PDB entry 7T11 | electron microscopy, 2.70 A resolution | chains B and C of the 6 polymer chains in the assembly

[Chain B]
Name: Guanine nucleotide-binding protein G(I)/G(S)/G(T) subunit beta-1
From: Homo sapiens
UniProtKB: P62873 (GBB1_HUMAN); numbering as in UniProt (aligned over 2-340)
Sequence (344 residues; numbered -3 to 340; the number before each row is that of its first residue; numbers below 1 keep their minus sign (Pro-3 is residue -3)):
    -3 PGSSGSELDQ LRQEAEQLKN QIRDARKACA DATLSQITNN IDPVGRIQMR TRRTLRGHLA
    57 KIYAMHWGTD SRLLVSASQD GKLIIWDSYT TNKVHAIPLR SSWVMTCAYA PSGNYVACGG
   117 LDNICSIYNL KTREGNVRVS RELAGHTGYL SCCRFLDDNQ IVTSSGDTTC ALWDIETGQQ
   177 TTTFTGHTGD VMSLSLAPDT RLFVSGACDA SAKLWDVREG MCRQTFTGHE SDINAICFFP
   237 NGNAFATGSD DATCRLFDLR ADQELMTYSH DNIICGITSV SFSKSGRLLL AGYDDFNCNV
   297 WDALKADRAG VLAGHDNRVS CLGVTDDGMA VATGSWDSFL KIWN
Unresolved in the structure: -3 to 2
Sequence notes: expression tag (-3 to 1)
Curated features (UniProtKB/Swiss-Prot):
  - modified residue: Ser2 (N-acetylserine), His266 (Phosphohistidine)
  - natural variant: Leu30 (L30F: In MRD42; uncertain significance), Arg52 (R52G: In MRD42), Gly64 (G64V: In MRD42), Asp76 (D76E: In MRD42; D76G: In MRD42), Gly77 (G77S: In MRD42), Lys78 (K78R: In MRD42), Ile80 (I80N: In MRD42; I80T: In MRD42), His91 (H91R: In MRD42; uncertain significance), Ala92 (A92T: In MRD42), Pro94 (P94S: In MRD42), Leu95 (L95P: In MRD42), Arg96 (R96L: In MRD42), 5 further natural variant entries in UniProt

[Chain C]
Name: Guanine nucleotide-binding protein G(I)/G(S)/G(O) subunit gamma-2
From: Homo sapiens
UniProtKB: P59768 (GBG2_HUMAN); numbering as in UniProt (aligned over 1-71)
Sequence (71 residues; each row starts with the number of its first residue):
     1 MASNNTASIA QARKLVEQLK MEANIDRIKV SKAAADLMAY CEAHAKEDPL LTPVPASENP
    61 FREKKFFCAI L
Unresolved in the structure: 1-6, 64-71
Curated features (UniProtKB/Swiss-Prot):
  - modified residue: Ala2 (N-acetylalanine), Cys68 (Cysteine methyl ester)
  - lipidation: Cys68 (S-geranylgeranyl cysteine)

[Chain B / chain C interface]
Residue-residue contacts (48; chain B residue first):
  Leu7(B) with Ala12(C), hydrophobic
  Leu14(B) with Val16(C); Leu19(C), hydrophobic
  Ile18(B) with Ala23(C), hydrophobic; Arg27(C)
  Ala21(B) with Arg27(C)
  Cys25(B) with Arg27(C); Lys29(C)
  Asp27(B) with Lys29(C), salt bridge; Val30(C); Ser31(C)
  Ala28(B) with Val30(C)
  Leu30(B) with Ala34(C), hydrophobic
  Ile33(B) with Met38(C), hydrophobic
  Thr34(B) with Met38(C)
  Arg48(B) with Phe61(C)
  Arg49(B) with Pro60(C); Phe61(C)
  Ser84(B) with Phe61(C)
  Tyr85(B) with Pro60(C)
  Cys218(B) with Gln18(C)
  Arg219(B) with Glu22(C); Ile25(C)
  Gln220(B) with Ile25(C)
  Thr221(B) with Glu22(C), hydrogen bond
  Pro236(B) with Tyr40(C)
  Asn237(B) with Tyr40(C)
  Ala240(B) with Leu37(C), hydrophobic
  Asp254(B) with Ala33(C)
  Arg256(B) with Arg27(C); Ile28(C)
  Ala257(B) with Val30(C), hydrophobic
  Gln259(B) with Val30(C)
  Ser281(B) with Tyr40(C); Cys41(C), hydrogen bond (backbone-side chain); His44(C); Asp48(C)
  Gly282(B) with Cys41(C)
  Leu284(B) with Leu51(C), hydrophobic
  Leu300(B) with Leu37(C), hydrophobic
  Gly324(B) with Pro49(C); Leu50(C)
  Met325(B) with Leu50(C); Pro60(C)
  Ala326(B) with Phe61(C), hydrophobic
  Val327(B) with Leu50(C), hydrophobic
  Asn340(B) with Asn59(C), hydrogen bond; Phe61(C)
Also at the interface, not in a pair above, chain B (42 interface residues in all): Gln17, Ala26, Met45, Phe235, Asp258, Arg283, Asp323, Ile338
Also at the interface, not in a pair above, chain C (29 interface residues in all): Ile9, Lys20, Asp36

[Overview]
42 residues of chain B face 29 of chain C across their interface, with 3 hydrogen bonds and 1 salt bridge.
Polar contacts include Asp27(B)-Lys29(C), Thr221(B)-Glu22(C) and Ser281(B)-Cys41(C).
Here chain B is Guanine nucleotide-binding protein G(I)/G(S)/G(T) subunit beta-1 and chain C is Guanine
nucleotide-binding protein G(I)/G(S)/G(O) subunit gamma-2, both from Homo sapiens. Entry 7T11 (CryoEM
structure of somatostatin receptor 2 in complex with Octreotide and Gi3) was determined by electron microscopy
(same publication as 7T10).
